PDB entry 8VVI | electron microscopy, 2.80 A resolution | chains A and D of the 7 polymer chains in the assembly

# Chain A
Molecule: Motility protein B-like N-terminal domain-containing protein
From: Sulfuricurvum kujiense DSM 16994
UniProt: E4TXT6 (E4TXT6_SULKY); residues 1-238 here = UniProt positions 1-238
Sequence (277 residues; row label = number of the first residue in the row):
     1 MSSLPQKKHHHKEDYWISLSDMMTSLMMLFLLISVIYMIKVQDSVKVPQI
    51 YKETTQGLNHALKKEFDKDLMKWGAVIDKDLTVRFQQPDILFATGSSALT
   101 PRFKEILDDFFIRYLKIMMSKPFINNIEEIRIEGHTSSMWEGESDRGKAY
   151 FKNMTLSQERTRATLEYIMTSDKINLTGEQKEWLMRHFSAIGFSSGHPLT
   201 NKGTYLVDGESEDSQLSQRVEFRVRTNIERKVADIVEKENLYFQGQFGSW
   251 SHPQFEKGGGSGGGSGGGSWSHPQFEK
Disordered / not traced: 1-9, 248-277
Differences from the reference sequence: expression tag (239-277)

# Chain D
Molecule: MotA/TolQ/ExbB proton channel domain-containing protein
From: Sulfuricurvum kujiense DSM 16994
UniProt: E4TXT5 (E4TXT5_SULKY); residue numbers follow UniProt; this construct covers 1-378
Sequence (378 residues; each row starts with the number of its first residue):
     1 MIHNMAYFGVGLITLMFLIFVMNRRNKSIQELAPGILITTGIFFTFVGIA
    51 IGLVHFNADNVDDSLPTLLNGIKTAFWASATGVFFALIIKILDIFDLTRT
   101 NESSAVEGMSIDDIVTYQAKQTDVLVEILRSIKNMHSSIAAQDDSSLVSQ
   151 IALLRDDSNKKSDALRQEFRDFAATMAENNSKIFIEALKDVIKNFNDKIS
   201 EQFGDNFKQLNQAVEKTVIWQENYRNQMAQSIETMTLIASMLESQAHDYS
   251 IIVSNSAEFESHVSAMGRSLEEITFQREQLQSMIHSLVNFLESASDSLPL
   301 IGQKVDDMTERLVKGMNEATEEVQKQVTILDHELEIALKRSLEGLGQQLA
   351 SLSNKFVQDYTPLTEKLREVVALAAKQR
Disordered / not traced: 100-378

# Interface between chain A and chain D
Pairs across the interface (13; chain A residue first):
  Tyr15(A) - Thr39(D)  hydrogen bond
  Trp16(A) - Gly35(D)
  Trp16(A) - Ile38(D)  hydrophobic
  Trp16(A) - Thr39(D)
  Trp16(A) - Ile42(D)  hydrophobic
  Leu19(A) - Ile42(D)  hydrophobic
  Leu19(A) - Phe46(D)  hydrophobic
  Met23(A) - Ile42(D)  hydrophobic
  Met23(A) - Phe46(D)  hydrophobic
  Tyr37(A) - Ala58(D)
  Tyr37(A) - Val61(D)
  Lys40(A) - Ala58(D)
  Lys40(A) - Asp59(D)  salt bridge
Interface residues without a listed pair, chain A (9 interface residues in all): Met22, Leu26, Phe30
Interface residues without a listed pair, chain D (9 interface residues in all): Ile49

# In short
Chain A and chain D each contribute 9 residues to their interface; the contacts include 1 hydrogen bond and 1
salt bridge. Among the polar pairs are Lys40(A)-Asp59(D) and Tyr15(A)-Thr39(D).
Chain A is Motility protein B-like N-terminal domain-containing protein and chain D is MotA/TolQ/ExbB proton
channel domain-containing protein, both from Sulfuricurvum kujiense DSM 16994; the structure, Cryo-EM
structure of a type II ZorAB complex from Sulfuricurvum kujiense, was determined by electron microscopy
together with 8VVN from the same study.
